Entry 3BPO (X-ray diffraction, 3.00 A resolution); this record covers chains A and C of the 3 polymer chains in the assembly.

== Chain A ==
Molecule: Interleukin 13
Source organism: Homo sapiens
Reference sequence: Q4VB50 (Q4VB50_HUMAN); residues 1-126 here correspond to UniProt positions 20-145 (UniProt number = residue number + 19)
Chain sequence (127 residues; each row starts with the number of its first residue; note: 2 numbers in that range are skipped by the numbering (no residue carries them; nothing is unmodelled there); a row labelled like 38A-38C holds insertion residues (38A, then the next letters in order)):
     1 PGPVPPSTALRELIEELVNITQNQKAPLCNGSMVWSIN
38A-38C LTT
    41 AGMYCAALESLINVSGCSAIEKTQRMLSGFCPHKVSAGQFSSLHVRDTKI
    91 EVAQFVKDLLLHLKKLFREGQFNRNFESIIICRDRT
Unresolved in the structure: 1, 23-25, 38A-38C, 74-81, 113-126
Cystine bridges: Cys29-Cys57, Cys45-Cys71

== Chain C ==
Molecule: Interleukin-13 receptor alpha-1 chain
Source organism: Homo sapiens
Notes: fragment: Extracellular domain, residues 29-342
Reference sequence: P78552 (I13R1_HUMAN); residues 29-342 here = UniProt positions 29-342
Chain sequence (314 residues; row label = number of the first residue in the row):
    29 TETQPPVTNLSVSVENLCTVIWTWNPPEGASSNCSLWYFSHFGDKQDKKI
    79 APETRRSIEVPLNERICLQVGSQCSTNESEKPSILVEKCISPPEGDPESA
   129 VTELQCIWHNLSYMKCSWLPGRNTSPDTNYTLYYWHRSLEKIHQCENIFR
   179 EGQYFGCSFDLTKVKDSSFEQHSVQIMVKDNAGKIKPSFNIVPLTSRVKP
   229 DPPHIKNLSFHNDDLYVQWENPQNFISRCLFYEVEVNNSQTETHNVFYVQ
   279 EAKCENPEFERNVENTSCFMVPGVLPDTLNTVRIRVKTNKLCYEDDKLWS
   329 NWSQEMSIGKKRNS
Unresolved in the structure: 29-31, 72-73, 103-111, 124, 151-153, 192-199, 267-268
Cystine bridges: Cys62-Cys102, Cys95-Cys117, Cys134-Cys144, Cys173-Cys185, Cys257-Cys320, Cys282-Cys296
Curated features (UniProtKB/Swiss-Prot):
  - motif: Trp327 to Ser331 (WSXWS motif)
  - glycosylation (N-linked (GlcNAc...) asparagine): Asn37, Asn61, Asn105, Asn138, Asn157, Asn235, Asn265, Asn293, Asn329, Asn341

== Chain A / chain C interface ==
Residue-residue contacts - 28 pairs, chain A then chain C:
  Arg11(A) - Leu319(C)
  Ile14(A) - Leu319(C)  hydrophobic
  Glu15(A) - Leu319(C)
  Val18(A) - Lys318(C)
  Gly31(A) - Lys76(C)  hydrogen bond (backbone-side chain)
  Met33(A) - Lys76(C)
  Met33(A) - Ile78(C)  hydrophobic
  Asp87(A) - Trp65(C)
  Asp87(A) - Pro80(C)
  Asp87(A) - Glu81(C)
  Thr88(A) - Ile78(C)
  Thr88(A) - Ala79(C)
  Lys89(A) - Lys77(C)
  Lys89(A) - Ile78(C)  hydrogen bond (backbone-backbone)
  Glu91(A) - Gln74(C)
  Glu91(A) - Lys76(C)  salt bridge
  Lys104(A) - Lys318(C)  hydrogen bond (side chain-backbone)
  Lys104(A) - Tyr321(C)  hydrogen bond (side chain-backbone)
  Phe107(A) - Arg256(C)  hydrogen bond (backbone-side chain)
  Phe107(A) - Leu319(C)  hydrophobic
  Phe107(A) - Cys320(C)  hydrophobic
  Arg108(A) - Ile254(C)
  Arg108(A) - Arg256(C)  hydrogen bond (backbone-side chain)
  Arg108(A) - Cys257(C)
  Arg108(A) - Cys320(C)  hydrogen bond (side chain-backbone)
  Arg108(A) - Tyr321(C)
  Glu109(A) - Arg256(C)
  Gly110(A) - Arg256(C)
Interface residues without a listed pair, chain A (16 interface residues in all): Ile90
Interface residues without a listed pair, chain C (18 interface residues in all): Asp75, Gln278, Glu322
The authors on this interface:
  - interface residues, chain A: Met33(A), Asp87(A), Thr88(A), Lys89(A)
  - interface residues, chain C: Trp65(C), Lys76(C), Ile78(C), Leu319(C)

== Overview ==
16 residues of chain A and 18 residues of chain C are in contact, with 7 hydrogen bonds and 1 salt bridge.
Polar pairs include Glu91(A)-Lys76(C), Gly31(A)-Lys76(C) and Lys104(A)-Lys318(C). From the paper: interface
residues Met33(A), Asp87(A) and Trp65(C) among others.
Here chain A is Interleukin 13 and chain C is Interleukin-13 receptor alpha-1 chain, both from Homo sapiens.
Entry 3BPO (Crystal structure of the IL13-IL4R-IL13Ra ternary complex) was determined by X-ray diffraction,
deposited together with 3BPL and 3BPN.
